Entry 8WWF (X-ray diffraction, 1.70 A resolution); this record covers chains A and D of the 4 polymer chains in the assembly.

== Chain A (and D) ==
Protein: (R)-DHPS dehydrogenase HpsO
Organism: Ruegeria pomeroyi DSS-3
Notes: chain D of this document is another copy of the same molecule, construct and numbering; everything in this record applies to it too
UniProt: Q5LVV0 (Q5LVV0_RUEPO); residues 1-253 here = UniProt positions 1-253
Chain sequence (253 residues; each row starts with the number of its first residue):
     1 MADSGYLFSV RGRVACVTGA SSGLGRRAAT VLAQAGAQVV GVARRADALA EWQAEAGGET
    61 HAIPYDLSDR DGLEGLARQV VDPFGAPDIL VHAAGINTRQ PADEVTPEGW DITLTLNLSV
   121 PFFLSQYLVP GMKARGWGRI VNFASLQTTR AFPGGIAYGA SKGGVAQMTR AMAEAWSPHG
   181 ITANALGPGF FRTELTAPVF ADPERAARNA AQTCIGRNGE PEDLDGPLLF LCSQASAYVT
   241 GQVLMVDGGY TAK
Not modelled in the structure: 1-4 (chain D: fully traced)
Reported in the primary citation:
  - catalytic residues: Ser-145, Tyr-158, Lys-162
  - mutagenesis - S145A, Y158A: decreased catalytic activity
  - specificity-determining residues: Gln-147 (from molecular simulation)
  - mutagenesis - Q147A, K162A: decreased catalytic activity on R-DHPS
  - mutagenesis - L116A: unchanged catalytic activity on R-DHPS

== Chain A / chain D interface ==
Pairs across the interface (9; chain A residue first):
  Arg-150(A) / Arg-150(D)
  Arg-150(A) / Ala-252(D)
  Arg-150(A) / Lys-253(D)
  Ala-151(A) / Ala-252(D)  hydrogen bond (backbone-backbone)
  Ala-151(A) / Lys-253(D)
  Ala-252(A) / Arg-150(D)
  Ala-252(A) / Ala-151(D)  hydrogen bond (backbone-backbone)
  Lys-253(A) / Arg-150(D)
  Lys-253(A) / Ala-151(D)
Also at the interface, not in a pair above, chain A (6 interface residues in all): Thr-149, Thr-251
Also at the interface, not in a pair above, chain D (6 interface residues in all): Thr-149, Thr-251

== Summary ==
The chain A/chain D interface involves 6 residues from each chain, with 2 hydrogen bonds. Its one hydrogen
bond, Ala-151(A)/Ala-252(D), is backbone to backbone. The paper reports catalytic residues Ser-145(A),
Tyr-158(A) and Lys-162(A); S145A and Y158A of chain A reduce catalytic activity; 5 substitutions were tested
in all.
Both chains are (R)-DHPS dehydrogenase HpsO (Ruegeria pomeroyi DSS-3). Entry 8WWF (Crystal structure of
(R)-DHPS dehydrogenase HpsO from Ruegeria pomeroyi DSS-3) was determined by X-ray diffraction together with
8WWD and 8WWE from the same study.
